4UT9 - chains A and H of the 3 polymer chains in the assembly; structure by X-ray diffraction, 3.20 A resolution.

== Chain A ==
Protein: Envelope glycoprotein E
Organism: Dengue virus 2
Notes: fragment: soluble ectodomain, residues 281-671
Reference sequence: Q68Y26 (Q68Y26_9FLAV); residues 1-391 here correspond to UniProt positions 281-671 (UniProt number = residue number + 280)
Chain sequence (425 residues; each row starts with the number of its first residue; note: 1000 numbers in that range are skipped by the numbering (no residue carries them; nothing is unmodelled there)):
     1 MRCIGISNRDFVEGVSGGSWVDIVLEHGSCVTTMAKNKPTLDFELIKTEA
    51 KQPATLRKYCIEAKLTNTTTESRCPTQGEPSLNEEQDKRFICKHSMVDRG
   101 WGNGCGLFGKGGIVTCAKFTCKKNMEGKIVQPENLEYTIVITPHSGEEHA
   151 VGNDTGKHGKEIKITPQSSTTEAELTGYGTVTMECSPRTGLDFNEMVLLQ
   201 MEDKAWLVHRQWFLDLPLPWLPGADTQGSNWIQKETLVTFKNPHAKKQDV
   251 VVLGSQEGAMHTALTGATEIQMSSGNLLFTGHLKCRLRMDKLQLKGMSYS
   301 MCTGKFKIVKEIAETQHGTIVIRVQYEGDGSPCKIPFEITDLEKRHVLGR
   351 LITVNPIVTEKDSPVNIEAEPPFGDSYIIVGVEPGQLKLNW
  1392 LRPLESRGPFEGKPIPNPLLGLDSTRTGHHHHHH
Not modelled in the structure: 16-20, 148-158, 168-169, 1396-1425
Sequence notes: expression tag (1392-1425); conflict Lys118 (Met398 in Q68Y26)
Disulfide bonds: Cys3-Cys30, Cys60-Cys121, Cys74-Cys105, Cys92-Cys116, Cys185-Cys285, Cys302-Cys333
Covalently attached groups: N-acetylglucosamine (NAG) linked to Asn67
Reported in the primary citation:
  - conformationally variable residues (order/disorder transition): Glu148 to Gly159

== Chain H ==
Protein: Broadly neutralizing human antibody EDE1 C10
Organism: Homo sapiens
Notes: fragment: scfv, heavy chain domain; antibody fragment or engineered binder
Chain sequence (144 residues; each row starts with the number of its first residue; a row labelled like 82A-82C holds insertion residues (82A, then the next letters in order); numbers below 1 keep their minus sign (Met-1 is residue -1)):
    -1 MAEVQLVESGAEVKKPGASVKVSCKASGYTFTSYAMHWVRQAPGQRLEWM
    49 GWIN
   52A A
    53 GNGNTKYSQKFQDRVTITRDTSASTAYMEL
82A-82C SSL
    83 RSEDTAIYYCARDKVDDY
100A-100K GDYWFPTLWYF
   101 DYWGQGTLVTVSSGTGGSGGGGSGGGG
Not modelled in the structure: -1 to 0, 113-127
Disulfide bonds: Cys22-Cys92

== How chain A and chain H interact ==
Contacting residue pairs (12):
  Thr70(A) - Trp100D(H)
  Arg99(A) - Phe100E(H)
  Trp101(A) - Leu100H(H)
  Gly102(A) - Leu100H(H)
  Asn103(A) - Phe100E(H)
  Gly104(A) - Leu100H(H)
  Ile113(A) - Trp100D(H)  hydrophobic
  Thr115(A) - Trp100D(H)
  Lys246(A) - Tyr100(H)
  Lys247(A) - Asp100B(H)  salt bridge
  Lys247(A) - Trp100D(H)
  Gln248(A) - Trp100D(H)
Other interface residues (no listed pair), chain A (14 interface residues in all): Thr68, Ser72, Val97
Other interface residues (no listed pair), chain H (6 interface residues in all): Lys58

== Summary ==
14 residues of chain A face 6 of chain H across their interface; the contacts include 1 salt bridge. The
salt-bridged pair is Lys247(A)-Asp100B(H). Covalently linked N-acetylglucosamine: at Asn67(A). The paper
reports conformational variability at Glu148(A).
Chain A is Envelope glycoprotein E (Dengue virus 2) and chain H is Broadly neutralizing human antibody EDE1
C10 (Homo sapiens); the structure, Crystal structure of dengue 2 virus envelope glycoprotein dimer in complex
with the ScFv fragment of ..., was determined by X-ray diffraction, deposited together with 4UT6, 4UT7, 4UTB
and 4UTC.
